Entry 6IRZ (X-ray diffraction, 2.00 A resolution); this record covers chain A.

# Chain A
Protein: PDX1 C-terminal-inhibiting factor 1
From: Danio rerio
Reference sequence: A0A0R4IKJ1 (A0A0R4IKJ1_DANRE); residues 178-673 here = UniProt positions 178-673
Amino-acid sequence (496 residues; each row starts with the number of its first residue):
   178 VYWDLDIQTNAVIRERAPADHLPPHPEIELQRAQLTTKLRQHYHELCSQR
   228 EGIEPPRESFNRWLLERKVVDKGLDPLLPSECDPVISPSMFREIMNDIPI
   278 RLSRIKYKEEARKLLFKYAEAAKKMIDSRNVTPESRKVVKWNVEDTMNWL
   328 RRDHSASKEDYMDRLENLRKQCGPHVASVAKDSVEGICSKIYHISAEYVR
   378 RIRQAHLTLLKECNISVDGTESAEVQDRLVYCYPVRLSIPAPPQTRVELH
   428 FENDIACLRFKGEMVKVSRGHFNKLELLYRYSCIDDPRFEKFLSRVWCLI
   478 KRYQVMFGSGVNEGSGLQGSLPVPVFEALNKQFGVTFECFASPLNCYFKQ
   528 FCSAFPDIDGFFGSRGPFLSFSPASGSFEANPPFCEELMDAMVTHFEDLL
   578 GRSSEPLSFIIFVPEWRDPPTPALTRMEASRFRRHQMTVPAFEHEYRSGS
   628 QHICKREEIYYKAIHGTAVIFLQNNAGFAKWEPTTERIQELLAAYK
Unresolved in the structure: 396-401, 487-492, 625-641
Construct notes: engineered mutation V308 (Ala in A0A0R4IKJ1), N344 (His in A0A0R4IKJ1)
UniProt features mapped onto this chain:
  - binding site (substrate): R239, R269, E563, W593 to P597
  - binding site (S-adenosyl-L-methionine): N558 to F561, F619 to H621
  - mutagenesis: R239 (R239A: Strongly reduced methyltransferase activity), R269 (R269A: Strongly reduced methyltransferase activity), N558 (N558A: Strongly reduced methyltransferase activity), F561 (F561A: Strongly reduced methyltransferase activity), E563 (E563A: Strongly reduced methyltransferase activity), W593 (W593A: Abolished methyltransferase activity), P596 to P597 (Abolished methyltransferase activity), H612 (H612A: Strongly reduced methyltransferase activity), F619 (F619A: Reduced methyltransferase activity)

# Overview
From UniProt: 8 substrate-binding residues, 7 S-adenosyl-L-methionine-binding residues and 10 mutagenesis
sites.
Chain A is PDX1 C-terminal-inhibiting factor 1 (Danio rerio); the structure, Crystal structure of the
zebrafish cap-specific adenosine methyltransferase bound to SAH and m7G-capped RNA, was determined by X-ray
diffraction, deposited together with 6IRV, 6IRW, 6IRX, 6IRY and 6IS0.
